7KJY - chains A and B of the 4 polymer chains in the assembly; structure by electron microscopy, 3.20 A resolution.

# Chain A (and B)
Molecule: Alcohol dehydrogenase
Organism: Saccharomyces cerevisiae
Notes: EC 1.1.1.1; chain B of this document is another copy of the same molecule, construct and numbering; everything in this record applies to it too
UniProtKB: S5RZC2 (S5RZC2_YEASX); residues 0-347 here correspond to UniProt positions 1-348 (UniProt number = residue number + 1)
Chain sequence (348 residues; row label = number of the first residue in the row; numbering starts at 0):
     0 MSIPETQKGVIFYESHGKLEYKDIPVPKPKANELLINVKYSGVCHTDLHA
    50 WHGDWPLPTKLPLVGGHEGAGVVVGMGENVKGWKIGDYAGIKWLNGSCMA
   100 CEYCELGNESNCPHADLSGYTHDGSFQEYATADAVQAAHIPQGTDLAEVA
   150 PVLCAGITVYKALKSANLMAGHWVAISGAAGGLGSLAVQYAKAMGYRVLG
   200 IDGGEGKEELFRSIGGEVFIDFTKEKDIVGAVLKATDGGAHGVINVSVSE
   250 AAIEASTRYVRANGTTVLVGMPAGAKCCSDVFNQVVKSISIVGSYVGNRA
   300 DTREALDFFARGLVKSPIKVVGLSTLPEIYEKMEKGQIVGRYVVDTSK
Disordered / not traced: 0
Metal / ion sites: Zn2+ site 1: Cys43, His66, Glu67, Cys153; Zn2+ site 2: Cys97, Cys100, Cys103, Cys111
Residues lining bound ligands: NAD (nicotinamide-adenine-dinucleotide): Cys43, His44, Thr45, Cys153, Thr157, Ser176, Gly177, Ala179, Gly180, Gly181, Leu182, Gly183, Ile200, Asp201, Gly202, Lys206, Phe221, Val245, Ser246, Val247, Ser248, Ala251, Val268, Gly269, Met270, Pro271, Ser293, Tyr294, Val295, Arg340

# How chain A and chain B interact
Disulfides between the chains: Cys277(A)-Cys277(B)
Residue-residue contacts - 65 pairs, chain A then chain B:
  Trp54(A) with Phe281(B)
  Pro55(A) with Phe281(B), hydrophobic
  Glu101(A) with His240(B), salt bridge; Arg260(B), salt bridge
  Tyr102(A) with Arg260(B), hydrogen bond
  Asn107(A) with Asn262(B), hydrogen bond
  Asn110(A) with Asn262(B), hydrogen bond; Val285(B), hydrogen bond (side chain-backbone); Lys286(B)
  His240(A) with Glu101(B), salt bridge
  Ile252(A) with Val280(B), hydrophobic
  Arg260(A) with Glu101(B), salt bridge; Tyr102(B), hydrogen bond
  Asn262(A) with Asn107(B), hydrogen bond; Asn110(B), hydrogen bond
  Leu267(A) with Val280(B), hydrophobic; Gln283(B); Val284(B)
  Gly269(A) with Val280(B)
  Met270(A) with Phe281(B), hydrophobic; Val284(B), hydrophobic
  Ala274(A) with Asp279(B); Val280(B), hydrogen bond (backbone-backbone)
  Lys275(A) with Cys277(B); Ser278(B); Asp279(B), salt bridge
  Cys276(A) with Cys276(B); Cys277(B); Ser278(B), hydrogen bond (backbone-backbone)
  Cys277(A) with Lys275(B); Cys277(B), disulfide
  Ser278(A) with Lys275(B); Cys276(B), hydrogen bond (backbone-backbone)
  Asp279(A) with Ala274(B); Lys275(B), salt bridge
  Val280(A) with Ile252(B), hydrophobic; Leu267(B), hydrophobic; Ala274(B), hydrogen bond (backbone-backbone)
  Phe281(A) with Trp54(B); Pro55(B), hydrophobic
  Gln283(A) with Leu267(B); Ile290(B), hydrogen bond (side chain-backbone)
  Val284(A) with Leu267(B); Met270(B), hydrophobic; Ser293(B); Tyr294(B)
  Val285(A) with Asn110(B), hydrogen bond (backbone-side chain); Tyr294(B)
  Lys286(A) with Asn110(B)
  Ser287(A) with Gly292(B)
  Ile288(A) with Ile290(B); Gly292(B)
  Ser289(A) with Ile290(B); Val291(B)
  Ile290(A) with Gln283(B), hydrogen bond (backbone-side chain); Ile288(B); Ser289(B); Ile290(B), hydrogen bond (backbone-backbone)
  Val291(A) with Ser289(B)
  Gly292(A) with Gln283(B); Ser287(B); Ile288(B)
  Ser293(A) with Val284(B)
  Tyr294(A) with Val284(B); Val285(B)
Other interface residues (no listed pair), chain A (37 interface residues in all): Gly237, Ala261, Val268, Pro271
Other interface residues (no listed pair), chain B (37 interface residues in all): Gly237, Ala261, Val268, Gly269, Pro271

# Overview
The chain A/chain B interface involves 37 residues from each chain; the contacts include 1 disulfide bond, 15
hydrogen bonds and 6 salt bridges. Polar contacts include Glu101(A)-His240(B), Glu101(A)-Arg260(B) and
Lys275(A)-Asp279(B). Chain A binds NAD. Cys43(A), His66(A), Glu67(A) and Cys153(A) form the Zn2+ site 1.
Both chains are Alcohol dehydrogenase (Saccharomyces cerevisiae). Entry 7KJY (Symmetry in Yeast Alcohol
Dehydrogenase 1 - Open Form with NADH) was determined by electron microscopy, deposited together with 7KC2,
7KCB and 7KCQ.
